PDB entry 8P4N | electron microscopy, 2.90 A resolution | chains R and S of the 14 polymer chains in the assembly

[Chain R (and S)]
Protein: Co-chaperonin GroES
Source organism: Escherichia coli
Notes: chain S of this document is another copy of the same molecule, construct and numbering; everything in this record applies to it too
UniProt: P0A6F9 (CH10_ECOLI); residue numbers follow UniProt; this construct covers 1-97
Amino-acid sequence (97 residues; numbered 1 to 97; the number before each row is that of its first residue):
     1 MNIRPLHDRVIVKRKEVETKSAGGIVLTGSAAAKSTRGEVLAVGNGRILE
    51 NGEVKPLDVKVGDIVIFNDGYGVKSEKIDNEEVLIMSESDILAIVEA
Unresolved in the structure: 1, 97
Curated features (UniProtKB/Swiss-Prot):
  - modified residue: Lys-34 (N6-succinyllysine)

[Chain R / chain S interface]
Contacting residue pairs - 35 pairs, chain R then chain S:
  Thr-36(R) with Lys-74(S); Glu-76(S), hydrogen bond
  Arg-37(R) with Glu-76(S), salt bridge; Lys-77(S), hydrogen bond (side chain-backbone); Ile-78(S)
  Arg-47(R) with Ile-48(S)
  Leu-49(R) with Asn-51(S)
  Asn-51(R) with Asn-51(S)
  Lys-55(R) with Ile-48(S); Gly-52(S), hydrogen bond (side chain-backbone); Val-54(S)
  Asp-58(R) with Leu-6(S); His-7(S), salt bridge
  Val-59(R) with Leu-6(S), hydrophobic
  Ile-66(R) with Ile-3(S), hydrophobic; Lys-74(S); Glu-76(S)
  Glu-88(R) with Leu-6(S); His-7(S)
  Ser-89(R) with Arg-9(S), hydrogen bond (backbone-side chain)
  Ile-91(R) with Leu-6(S), hydrophobic; Arg-9(S)
  Leu-92(R) with Pro-5(S); Leu-6(S), hydrogen bond (backbone-backbone); Arg-9(S); Lys-74(S)
  Ala-93(R) with Ile-3(S), hydrophobic; Arg-4(S); Pro-5(S), hydrophobic
  Ile-94(R) with Ile-3(S); Arg-4(S), hydrogen bond (backbone-backbone); Leu-6(S), hydrophobic
  Val-95(R) with Asn-2(S); Ile-3(S), hydrophobic
  Glu-96(R) with Asn-2(S), hydrogen bond (backbone-backbone)
Other interface residues (no listed pair), chain S (17 interface residues in all): Glu-50, Ile-85

[Overview]
The chain R/chain S interface involves 17 residues from each chain; the contacts include 7 hydrogen bonds and
2 salt bridges. Polar contacts include Arg-37(R)/Glu-76(S), Asp-58(R)/His-7(S) and Thr-36(R)/Glu-76(S).
Chain R and chain S are both Co-chaperonin GroES (Escherichia coli); the structure, CryoEM structure of a
GroEL7-GroES7 cage with encapsulated disordered substrate MetK in the presence of ADP-BeFx, was determined by
electron microscopy, deposited together with 8P4M, 8P4O, 8P4R, 8QXS, 8QXT, 8QXU and 8QXV.
